PDB entry 4J76 | X-ray diffraction, 2.34 A resolution | chains A and B

== Chain A (and B) ==
Name: Tryptophanyl-tRNA synthetase
Organism: Plasmodium falciparum
Notes: EC 6.1.1.2; chain B of this document is another copy of the same molecule, construct and numbering; everything in this record applies to it too
Reference sequence: Q8IDW3 (Q8IDW3_PLAF7); numbering as in UniProt (aligned over 229-632)
Chain sequence (409 residues; numbered -4 to 632; 228 numbers in that range are skipped by the numbering (no residue carries them; nothing is unmodelled there); the number before each row is that of its first residue; numbers below 1 keep their minus sign (Gly-4 is residue -4)):
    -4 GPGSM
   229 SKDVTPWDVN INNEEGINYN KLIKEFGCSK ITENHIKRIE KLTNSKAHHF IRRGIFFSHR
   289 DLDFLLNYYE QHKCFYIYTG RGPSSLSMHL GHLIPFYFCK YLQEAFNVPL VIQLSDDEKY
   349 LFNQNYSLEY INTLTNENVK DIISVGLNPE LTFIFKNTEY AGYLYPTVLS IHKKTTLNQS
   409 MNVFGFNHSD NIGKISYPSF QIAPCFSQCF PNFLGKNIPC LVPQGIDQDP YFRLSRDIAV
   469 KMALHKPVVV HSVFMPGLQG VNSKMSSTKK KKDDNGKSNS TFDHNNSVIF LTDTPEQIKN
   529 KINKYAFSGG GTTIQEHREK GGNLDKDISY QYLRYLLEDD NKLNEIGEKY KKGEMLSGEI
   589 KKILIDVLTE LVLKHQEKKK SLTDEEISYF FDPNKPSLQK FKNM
Unresolved in the structure: -4 to 0, 229-243, 494-510 (chain B: -4 to 0, 229-243, 491-511, 538-550)
Construct notes: expression tag (-4 to 0)
Reported in the primary citation:
  - conformationally variable residues (order/disorder transition): Ser229 to Glu243, Gly538 to Gly550

== Interface between chain A and chain B ==
Contacting residue pairs (66; chain A residue first):
  Asp345(A) with Tyr393(B), hydrogen bond; Leu397(B)
  Tyr348(A) with Leu397(B); Ser398(B); Lys401(B), hydrogen bond (backbone-side chain); Lys402(B)
  Leu349(A) with Leu397(B); His400(B)
  Asn351(A) with Lys401(B), hydrogen bond (backbone-side chain)
  Gln352(A) with Lys401(B), hydrogen bond (backbone-side chain)
  Tyr354(A) with Lys401(B), hydrogen bond (backbone-side chain)
  Asn385(A) with Tyr393(B)
  Ala389(A) with Tyr393(B), hydrophobic
  Gly390(A) with Gly390(B)
  Tyr393(A) with Asp345(B), hydrogen bond; Ala389(B), hydrophobic; Phe428(B)
  Leu397(A) with Asp345(B); Tyr348(B); Leu349(B)
  Ser398(A) with Tyr348(B)
  His400(A) with Asn419(B); Ile420(B); Gly421(B)
  Lys401(A) with Tyr348(B), hydrogen bond (side chain-backbone); Asn351(B), hydrogen bond (side chain-backbone); Gln352(B), hydrogen bond (side chain-backbone); Tyr354(B), hydrogen bond (side chain-backbone); Asn419(B)
  Lys402(A) with Tyr348(B)
  Thr403(A) with Asn419(B); Ile420(B), hydrogen bond (backbone-backbone)
  Thr404(A) with Ser417(B); Asp418(B); Asn419(B); Ile420(B)
  Leu405(A) with Leu405(B), hydrophobic; Met409(B), hydrophobic; His416(B); Asp418(B), hydrogen bond (backbone-backbone); Ile420(B), hydrophobic
  Asn406(A) with His416(B), hydrogen bond (backbone-backbone)
  Ser408(A) with Ile420(B)
  Met409(A) with Leu405(B), hydrophobic
  His416(A) with Thr404(B); Leu405(B); Asn406(B), hydrogen bond (backbone-backbone); His416(B), hydrogen bond
  Ser417(A) with Thr404(B)
  Asp418(A) with Thr404(B); Leu405(B), hydrogen bond (backbone-backbone)
  Asn419(A) with His400(B); Lys401(B); Thr403(B)
  Ile420(A) with His400(B); Thr403(B), hydrogen bond (backbone-backbone); Thr404(B); Leu405(B), hydrophobic; Ser408(B); Ile423(B); Ser427(B)
  Gly421(A) with His400(B)
  Ile423(A) with Ile420(B)
  Ser424(A) with Ser424(B)
  Ser427(A) with Ile420(B)
  Phe428(A) with Tyr393(B)
Interface residues without a listed pair, chain A (35 interface residues in all): Leu356, Thr386, Pro394, Asn415
Interface residues without a listed pair, chain B (35 interface residues in all): Leu356, Asn385, Thr386, Pro394, Asn415

== Overview ==
Chain A and chain B each contribute 35 residues to their interface; the contacts include 17 hydrogen bonds.
Polar contacts include Asp345(A)-Tyr393(B), Tyr348(A)-Lys401(B) and Asn351(A)-Lys401(B). From the paper:
conformational variability at Ser229(A) and Gly538(A).
Chain A and chain B are both Tryptophanyl-tRNA synthetase (Plasmodium falciparum); the structure, Crystal
Structure of a parasite tRNA synthetase, ligand-free, was determined by X-ray diffraction (same publication as
4J75).
